6ESI - chains A and I of the 10 polymer chains in the assembly; structure by electron microscopy, 6.30 A resolution (low resolution: residue-level contacts below are approximate; hydrogen-bond / salt-bridge calls are withheld).

# Chain A
Name: Histone H3.2
Source organism: Xenopus laevis
Reference sequence: P84233 (H32_XENLA); residues 1-135 here correspond to UniProt positions 2-136 (UniProt number = residue number + 1)
Amino-acid sequence (135 residues; numbered 1 to 135; the number before each row is that of its first residue):
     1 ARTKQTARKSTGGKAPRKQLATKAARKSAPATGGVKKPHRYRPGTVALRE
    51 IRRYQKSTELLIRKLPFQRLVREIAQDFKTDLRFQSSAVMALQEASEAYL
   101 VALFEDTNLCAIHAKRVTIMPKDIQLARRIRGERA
Unresolved in the structure: 1-36, 135
Sequence notes: variant Ala102 (Gly103 in P84233)

# Chain I
Molecule: 147-nt DNA strand
Source organism: synthetic construct
Sequence (147 nucleotides; each row starts with the number of its first residue; numbers below 1 keep their minus sign (DA-73 is residue -73)):
   -73 ACAGGATGTATATATCTGACACGTGCCTGGAGACTAGGGAGTAATCCCCT
   -23 TGGCGGTTAAAACGCGGGGGACAGCGCGTACGTGCGTTTAAGCGGTGCTA
    27 GAGCTGTCTACGACCAATTGAGCGGCCTCGGCACCGGGATTCTCCAG
Unresolved in the structure: -73 to -60

# Chain A / chain I interface
Pairs across the interface (22):
  Arg40(A) with DG-8(I); DC71(I)
  Tyr41(A) with DC71(I)
  Arg42(A) with DC70(I); DC71(I)
  Pro43(A) with DG-6(I); DG-5(I)
  Thr45(A) with DC70(I)
  Leu48(A) with DC70(I)
  Arg52(A) with DT69(I)
  Leu61(A) with DA-14(I)
  Ile62(A) with DA-14(I)
  Arg63(A) with DA-15(I); DA-14(I)
  Arg72(A) with DT-24(I)
  Arg83(A) with DT-24(I)
  Arg116(A) with DA-3(I); DC-2(I)
  Val117(A) with DG-4(I); DA-3(I)
  Thr118(A) with DG-4(I); DA-3(I)

# Overview
15 residues of chain A face 12 of chain I across their interface.
Here chain A is Histone H3.2 (Xenopus laevis) and chain I is a 147-nt DNA strand (synthetic construct). Entry
6ESI (Nucleosome breathing : Class 4) was determined by electron microscopy (same publication as 6ESF, 6ESG
and 6ESH).
